8XBG - chain A; structure by electron microscopy, 3.43 A resolution.

[Chain A]
Molecule: Probable G-protein coupled receptor 34
Source organism: Homo sapiens
UniProt: Q9UPC5 (GPR34_HUMAN); residues 2-381 here = UniProt positions 2-381
Amino-acid sequence (396 residues; each row starts with the number of its first residue; numbers below 1 keep their minus sign (Asp-8 is residue -8)):
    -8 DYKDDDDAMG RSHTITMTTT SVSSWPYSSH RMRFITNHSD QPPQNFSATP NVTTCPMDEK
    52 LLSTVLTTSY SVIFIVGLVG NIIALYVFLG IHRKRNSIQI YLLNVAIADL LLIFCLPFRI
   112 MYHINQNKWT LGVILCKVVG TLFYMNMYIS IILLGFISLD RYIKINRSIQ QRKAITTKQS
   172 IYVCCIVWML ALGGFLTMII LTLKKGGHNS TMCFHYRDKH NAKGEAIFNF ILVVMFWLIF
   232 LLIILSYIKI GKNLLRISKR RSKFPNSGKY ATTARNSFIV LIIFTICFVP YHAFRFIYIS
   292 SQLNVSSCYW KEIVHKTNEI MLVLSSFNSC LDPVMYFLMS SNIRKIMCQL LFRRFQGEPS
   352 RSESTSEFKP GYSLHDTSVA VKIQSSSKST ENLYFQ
Unresolved in the structure: -8 to 44, 343-387
Construct notes: expression tag (-8 to 1, 382-387)
Disulfide bonds: Cys46-Cys299, Cys127-Cys204
Ligand contacts: KW0 ((2S)-2-azanyl-3-[[(2R)-1-ethoxy-3-[(Z)-octadec-9-enoyl]oxy-propan-2-yl]oxy-oxidanyl-phosphoryl]oxy-propanoic acid): Arg110, Lys128, Gly131, Thr132, Tyr135, Met136, Tyr139, Ile143, Leu181, Ala182, Phe186, Met189, Thr193, Phe205, His206, Lys210, Glu216, Phe219, Asn220, Leu223, Arg286, Tyr289, Asn309, Glu310, Leu313
From the paper describing this entry:
  - mutagenesis - Y135A (100-fold), F205A (100-fold), Y207A (100-fold), R208A (10-30-fold), Y289A (100-fold), N309A (10-30-fold), E310A (10-30-fold): decreased signaling in response to KW0
  - mutagenesis - R286A: abolished signaling in response to KW0
  - mutagenesis - A182W, G185F, G185W: unchanged expression
  - mutagenesis - A182W, G185F, G185W: unchanged signaling in response to KW0
  - mutagenesis - G185F: unchanged signaling in response to recombinant PS-PLA1 protein
  - mutagenesis - A182W, G185W: abolished signaling in response to recombinant PS-PLA1 protein

[In short]
Chain A binds compound KW0. The paper reports that Y135A, F205A and Y207A, among others, reduce signaling in
response to KW0; A182W and G185W abolish signaling in response to recombinant PS-PLA1 protein; 11
substitutions were tested in all.
Chain A is Probable G-protein coupled receptor 34 (Homo sapiens); the structure, Human GPR34 -Gi complex bound
to S3E-LysoPS, receptor focused, was determined by electron microscopy together with 8XBE, 8XBH and 8XBI from
the same study.
